Entry 8FOK (electron microscopy, 3.56 A resolution); this record covers chains B and T of the 6 polymer chains in the assembly.

== Chain B ==
Molecule: DNA primase large subunit
From: Saccharomyces cerevisiae
Reference sequence: A0A6A5PVV0 (A0A6A5PVV0_YEASX); residue numbers follow UniProt; this construct covers 1-528
Sequence (528 residues; row label = number of the first residue in the row):
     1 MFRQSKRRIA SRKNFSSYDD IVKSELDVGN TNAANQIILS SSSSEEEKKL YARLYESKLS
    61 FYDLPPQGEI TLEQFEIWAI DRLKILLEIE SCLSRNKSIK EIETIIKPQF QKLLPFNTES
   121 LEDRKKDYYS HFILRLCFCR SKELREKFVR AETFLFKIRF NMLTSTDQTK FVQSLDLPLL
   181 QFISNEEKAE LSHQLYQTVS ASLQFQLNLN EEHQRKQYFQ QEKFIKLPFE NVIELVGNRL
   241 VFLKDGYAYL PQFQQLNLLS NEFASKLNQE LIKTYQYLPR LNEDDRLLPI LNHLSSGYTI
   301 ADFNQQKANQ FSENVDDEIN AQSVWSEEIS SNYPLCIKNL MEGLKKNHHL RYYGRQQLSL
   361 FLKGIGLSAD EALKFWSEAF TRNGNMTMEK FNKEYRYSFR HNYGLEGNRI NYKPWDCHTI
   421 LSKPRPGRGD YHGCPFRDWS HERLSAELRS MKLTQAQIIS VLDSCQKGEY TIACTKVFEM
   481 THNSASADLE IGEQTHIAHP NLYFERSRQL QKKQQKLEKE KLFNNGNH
Unresolved in the structure: 1-41, 175-179, 251-253, 300-316, 382-386, 483-493, 513-528
Bound ions: 4Fe-4S cluster Fe: Cys-336, Cys-417, Cys-434, Cys-474
Small-molecule neighbours: 4Fe-4S cluster (SF4): Pro-334, Leu-335, Cys-336, Cys-417, Ile-420, Gly-433, Cys-434, Pro-435, Phe-436, Tyr-470, Thr-471, Cys-474, Pro-500

== Chain T ==
Molecule: template DNA
Sequence (21 nucleotides; each row starts with the number of its first residue):
     1 TGTCCCCTCG CTGCCGCCGC C

== Chain B / chain T interface ==
Residue-residue contacts (9):
  Lys-393(B) / DC18(T)  phosphate contact
  Tyr-397(B) / DC20(T)  hydrogen bond to the base
  His-401(B) / DC21(T)  salt bridge to the phosphate
  Glu-406(B) / DC20(T)  phosphate contact
  Gly-407(B) / DC20(T)  hydrogen bond to the phosphate
  Asn-408(B) / DC20(T)  phosphate contact
  Asn-408(B) / DC21(T)  hydrogen bond to the phosphate
  Ile-410(B) / DC21(T)  phosphate contact
  Tyr-412(B) / DC21(T)  hydrogen bond to the phosphate
Interface residues without a listed pair, chain B (9 interface residues in all): Arg-409
Interface residues without a listed pair, chain T (4 interface residues in all): DC17

== Overview ==
Chain B and chain T form an interface of 9 and 4 residues respectively, with 4 hydrogen bonds and 1 salt
bridge. Polar contacts include Tyr-397(B)/DC20(T), Gly-407(B)/DC20(T) and Asn-408(B)/DC21(T). Bound to chain
B: 4Fe-4S cluster.
Chain B is DNA primase large subunit (Saccharomyces cerevisiae) and chain T is template DNA; the structure,
Cryo-EM structure of S. cerevisiae DNA polymerase alpha-primase complex in the DNA elongation state, was
determined by electron microscopy (same publication as 8FOC, 8FOD, 8FOE, 8FOH and 8FOJ).
